9D93 - chains Oa and Pc of the 45 polymer chains in the assembly; structure by electron microscopy, 2.85 A resolution.

== Chain Oa ==
Name: Baseplate hub, gp25
From: Mycobacterium phage Bxb1
UniProt: Q9B096 (Q9B096_BPMB1); residues 1-600 here = UniProt positions 1-600
Sequence (600 residues; row label = number of the first residue in the row):
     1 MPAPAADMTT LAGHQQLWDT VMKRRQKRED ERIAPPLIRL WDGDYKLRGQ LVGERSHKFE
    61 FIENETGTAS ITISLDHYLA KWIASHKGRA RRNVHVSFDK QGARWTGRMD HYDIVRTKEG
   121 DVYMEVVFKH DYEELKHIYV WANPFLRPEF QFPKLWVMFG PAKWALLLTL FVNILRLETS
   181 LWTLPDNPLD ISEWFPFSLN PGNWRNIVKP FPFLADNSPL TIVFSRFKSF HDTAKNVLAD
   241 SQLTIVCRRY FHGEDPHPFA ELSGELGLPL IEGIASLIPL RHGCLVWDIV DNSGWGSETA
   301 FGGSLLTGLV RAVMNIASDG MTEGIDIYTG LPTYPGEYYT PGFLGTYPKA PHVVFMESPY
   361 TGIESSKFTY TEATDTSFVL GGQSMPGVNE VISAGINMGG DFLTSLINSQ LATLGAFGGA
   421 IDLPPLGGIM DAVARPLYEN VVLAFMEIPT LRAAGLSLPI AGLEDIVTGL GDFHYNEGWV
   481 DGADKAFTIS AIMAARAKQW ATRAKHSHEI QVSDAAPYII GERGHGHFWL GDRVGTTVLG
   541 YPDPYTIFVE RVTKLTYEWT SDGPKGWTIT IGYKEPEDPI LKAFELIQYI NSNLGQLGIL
Unresolved in the structure: 1-4, 600

== Chain Pc ==
Name: Tail spike, gp29
From: Mycobacterium phage Bxb1
UniProt: Q9B092 (Q9B092_BPMB1); numbering as in UniProt (aligned over 1-617)
Sequence (617 residues; row label = number of the first residue in the row):
     1 MADDQWVPDV PDGAFVIGGG DYRYGQDMTE DIARSLFQVP DFNPANALLV LPQLLLRLPL
    61 EALQKFKDFI PNVLEGAFNT VAGAVDAIMG AIRETPRVLE QILSYLPQEL RDELEHAAAR
   121 IGAVIDAIVQ ALTGTLNIGH TIEDLIFSLT NIRPGAVGGV LGGGSIEETI KRIVDAIVSG
   181 IVGVTGIGAG ISDLQSLIEQ ISSAAARGGF AWDILGIQNN KKPKSGLYKS ERGNFDLDTL
   241 NSTVSVAPGT SIIAFDVIEQ SMPIGLITWI GWGTSGITEF YINVYRCVDD RSDPELGELI
   301 HQSENIAGLL AGSASPGANM AYELTTPIEA VAGDLLAYEF IAVGGTHTMR GRDFNLPDND
   361 GAPIGNVGAT RSLSTPSLPP ATLDKADVTW TDNVPRVGIA VDTGTGSDHH DPQVEFFEKP
   421 VAIPVPAWCD RIDAIVTGKG GEGADGFLGF YGNPGQPGSV NTVTWTRGEH FSGTTTILEW
   481 DGAELSIPGF EVSAANGSNG SGQRPVALGK PVGKGIEEVE YNGLKLAAGG DQHAYGGAGT
   541 KPGGGGNGGH WLGIYTQGGP GGPACAAVQF RKGALPGEVV GDGEGDVTPP NVSALHVDVS
   601 ATSTSITITP SGAVDDA
Unresolved in the structure: 1-3, 614-617

== Interface between chain Oa and chain Pc ==
Contacting residue pairs - 66 pairs, chain Oa then chain Pc:
  Asn143(Oa) - Gly25(Pc)  hydrogen bond (side chain-backbone)
  Asn143(Oa) - Met28(Pc)
  Phe145(Oa) - Tyr24(Pc)
  Phe145(Oa) - Gly25(Pc)
  Phe145(Oa) - Gln26(Pc)
  Leu146(Oa) - Met28(Pc)
  Phe150(Oa) - Glu30(Pc)
  Phe150(Oa) - Ala33(Pc)  hydrophobic
  Phe152(Oa) - Met28(Pc)
  Phe152(Oa) - Ala33(Pc)  hydrophobic
  Phe152(Oa) - Leu36(Pc)  hydrophobic
  Trp156(Oa) - Phe15(Pc)  hydrophobic
  Trp156(Oa) - Tyr24(Pc)
  Val157(Oa) - Pro11(Pc)  hydrophobic
  Val157(Oa) - Ala14(Pc)  hydrophobic
  Val157(Oa) - Phe15(Pc)  hydrogen bond (backbone-backbone)
  Met158(Oa) - Phe15(Pc)
  Phe159(Oa) - Val7(Pc)  hydrophobic
  Phe159(Oa) - Pro8(Pc)
  Phe159(Oa) - Val10(Pc)  hydrophobic
  Phe159(Oa) - Phe15(Pc)  hydrogen bond (backbone-backbone)
  Phe159(Oa) - Val16(Pc)
  Trp164(Oa) - Val16(Pc)
  Trp164(Oa) - Ile17(Pc)  hydrophobic
  Trp164(Oa) - Tyr24(Pc)
  Leu168(Oa) - Tyr24(Pc)  hydrophobic
  Trp182(Oa) - Gln26(Pc)  hydrogen bond (backbone-side chain)
  Thr183(Oa) - Gln26(Pc)
  Leu184(Oa) - Arg23(Pc)  hydrogen bond (backbone-side chain)
  Leu184(Oa) - Tyr24(Pc)  hydrophobic
  Leu184(Oa) - Gln26(Pc)  hydrogen bond (backbone-side chain)
  Pro185(Oa) - Arg23(Pc)
  Pro185(Oa) - Tyr24(Pc)
  Asp186(Oa) - Gly18(Pc)  hydrogen bond (backbone-backbone)
  Asp186(Oa) - Arg23(Pc)
  Asp186(Oa) - Tyr24(Pc)  hydrogen bond (backbone-side chain)
  Asn187(Oa) - Ile17(Pc)
  Pro188(Oa) - Tyr24(Pc)
  Phe213(Oa) - Ile17(Pc)  hydrophobic
  Leu220(Oa) - Val7(Pc)  hydrophobic
  Leu220(Oa) - Pro8(Pc)
  Ile222(Oa) - Asp9(Pc)
  Ile222(Oa) - Pro11(Pc)  hydrophobic
  Asn315(Oa) - Asp4(Pc)
  Ile316(Oa) - Asp4(Pc)  hydrogen bond (backbone-side chain)
  Ile316(Oa) - Gln5(Pc)
  Ile316(Oa) - Trp6(Pc)  hydrogen bond (backbone-backbone)
  Ala317(Oa) - Gln5(Pc)
  Ala317(Oa) - Trp6(Pc)
  Ser318(Oa) - Gln5(Pc)  hydrogen bond (backbone-side chain)
  Ser318(Oa) - Trp6(Pc)
  Gly320(Oa) - Trp6(Pc)
  Val391(Oa) - Pro59(Pc)  hydrophobic
  Val391(Oa) - Glu61(Pc)
  Ala394(Oa) - Pro59(Pc)  hydrophobic
  Met398(Oa) - Ala62(Pc)
  Met398(Oa) - Phe66(Pc)  hydrophobic
  Phe402(Oa) - Lys65(Pc)
  Phe402(Oa) - Phe66(Pc)  hydrophobic
  Phe402(Oa) - Phe69(Pc)  hydrophobic
  Leu406(Oa) - Phe69(Pc)  hydrophobic
  Asn408(Oa) - Arg97(Pc)
  Ser409(Oa) - Arg97(Pc)  hydrogen bond
  Ser409(Oa) - Gln101(Pc)  hydrogen bond (backbone-side chain)
  Ile489(Oa) - Pro11(Pc)  hydrophobic
  Ile492(Oa) - Trp6(Pc)  hydrophobic
Interface residues without a listed pair, chain Oa (42 interface residues in all): Arg147, Pro153, Thr221, Asp319, Gly395, Ser490, Met493
Interface residues without a listed pair, chain Pc (30 interface residues in all): Gly19

== Summary ==
42 residues of chain Oa face 30 of chain Pc across their interface, with 13 hydrogen bonds. Polar pairs
include Asn143(Oa)-Gly25(Pc), Trp182(Oa)-Gln26(Pc) and Leu184(Oa)-Arg23(Pc).
Here chain Oa is Baseplate hub, gp25 and chain Pc is Tail spike, gp29, both from Mycobacterium phage Bxb1.
Entry 9D93 (Mycobacteriophage Bxb1 tail tip - Composite map and model) was determined by electron microscopy
(same publication as 9D9W, 9D94, 9D9L and 9D9X).
